4Y52 - chains C and K of the 13 polymer chains in the assembly; structure by X-ray diffraction, 3.50 A resolution.

# Chain C
Protein: DNA-directed RNA polymerase II subunit RPB3
From: Saccharomyces cerevisiae (strain ATCC 204508 / S288c)
UniProt: P16370 (RPB3_YEAST); residue numbers follow UniProt; this construct covers 1-318
Amino-acid sequence (318 residues; numbered 1 to 318; the number before each row is that of its first residue):
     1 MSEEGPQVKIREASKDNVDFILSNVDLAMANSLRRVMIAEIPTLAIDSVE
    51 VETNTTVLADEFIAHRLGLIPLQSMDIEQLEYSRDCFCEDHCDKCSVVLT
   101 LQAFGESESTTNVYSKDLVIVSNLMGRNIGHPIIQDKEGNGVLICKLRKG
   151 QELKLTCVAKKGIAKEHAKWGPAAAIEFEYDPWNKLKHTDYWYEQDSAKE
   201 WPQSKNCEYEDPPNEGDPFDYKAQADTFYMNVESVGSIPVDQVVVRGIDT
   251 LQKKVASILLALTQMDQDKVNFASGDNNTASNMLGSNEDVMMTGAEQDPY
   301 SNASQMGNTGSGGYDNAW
Disordered / not traced: 1-2, 269-318
Ion coordination: Zn2+: C86, C88, C92, C95
UniProt features mapped onto this chain:
  - binding site (Zn(2+)): C86, C88, C92, C95
  - modified residue: S2 (N-acetylserine)
  - natural variant: A30 (A30D: In mutant RPB3-1)
  - mutagenesis: K9 (K9E: Transcript termination readthrough)

# Chain K
Protein: DNA-directed RNA polymerase II subunit RPB11
From: Saccharomyces cerevisiae (strain ATCC 204508 / S288c)
UniProt: P38902 (RPB11_YEAST); residue numbers follow UniProt; this construct covers 1-120
Amino-acid sequence (120 residues; each row starts with the number of its first residue):
     1 MNAPDRFELFLLGEGESKLKIDPDTKAPNAVVITFEKEDHTLGNLIRAEL
    51 LNDRKVLFAAYKVEHPFFARFKLRIQTTEGYDPKDALKNACNSIINKLGA
   101 LKTNFETEWNLQTLAADDAF
Disordered / not traced: 115-120
UniProt features mapped onto this chain:
  - mutagenesis: E108 (E108G/V: Transcript termination readthrough; E108K: Transcript termination readthrough. Lethal), L111 (L111P: Transcript termination readthrough), L114 (L114P: Transcript termination readthrough)

# Chain C / chain K interface
Residue-residue contacts (76):
  E3(C) with N104(K)
  E4(C) with A100(K); N104(K)
  P6(C) with K97(K); L101(K), hydrophobic; N104(K)
  Q7(C) with N104(K), hydrogen bond
  V8(C) with L101(K), hydrophobic; F105(K), hydrophobic; E108(K)
  I10(C) with F105(K), hydrophobic; E108(K); Q112(K)
  A13(C) with T113(K); L114(K)
  S14(C) with W109(K); L114(K)
  V18(C) with W109(K), hydrophobic
  L22(C) with L101(K), hydrophobic
  D26(C) with A48(K); N52(K), hydrogen bond
  A28(C) with N44(K); L45(K); A48(K), hydrophobic
  M29(C) with L45(K), hydrophobic; I94(K), hydrophobic; K97(K)
  S32(C) with T41(K), hydrogen bond (side chain-backbone); L45(K)
  R35(C) with D39(K), salt bridge; H40(K); T41(K), hydrogen bond
  V36(C) with T41(K)
  R84(C) with F10(K); L11(K)
  I163(C) with F10(K), hydrophobic
  A164(C) with R6(K)
  K165(C) with R6(K), hydrogen bond (backbone-side chain); L9(K); D39(K), salt bridge
  E166(C) with R6(K), hydrogen bond (backbone-side chain); F7(K); F10(K)
  H167(C) with R6(K)
  D241(C) with F105(K); W109(K)
  V244(C) with F105(K), hydrophobic
  V245(C) with K102(K); F105(K), hydrophobic
  I248(C) with L98(K); L101(K), hydrophobic
  D249(C) with K102(K), salt bridge
  L251(C) with L45(K), hydrophobic; L98(K), hydrophobic
  Q252(C) with I95(K); L98(K); K102(K), hydrogen bond
  K254(C) with E38(K), salt bridge; L42(K)
  V255(C) with C91(K); I95(K), hydrophobic
  I258(C) with K18(K); L19(K); F35(K), hydrophobic; L42(K), hydrophobic; C91(K), hydrophobic
  L259(C) with K88(K); C91(K), hydrophobic; N92(K); I95(K), hydrophobic
  L262(C) with L19(K), hydrophobic; I21(K), hydrophobic; L87(K), hydrophobic; K88(K)
  T263(C) with K88(K)
  M265(C) with L19(K)
Other interface residues (no listed pair), chain C (45 interface residues in all): G5, K9, F20, N31, L33, E40, V240, A256, A261
Other interface residues (no listed pair), chain K (40 interface residues in all): A69, K84, G99, E106

# Summary
The interface between chain C and chain K involves 45 residues on one side and 40 on the other; the contacts
include 7 hydrogen bonds and 4 salt bridges. Polar contacts include R35(C)-D39(K), K165(C)-D39(K) and
D249(C)-K102(K).
Chain C is DNA-directed RNA polymerase II subunit RPB3 and chain K is DNA-directed RNA polymerase II subunit
RPB11, both from Saccharomyces cerevisiae (strain ATCC 204508 / S288c); the structure, Crystal structure of
5-Carboxycytosine Recognition by RNA Polymerase II during Transcription Elongation, was determined by X-ray
diffraction (same publication as 4Y7N).
